Entry 5L8Q (electron microscopy, 3.50 A resolution); this record covers chains B and C of the 3 polymer chains in the assembly.

Chain B:
Name: VP2
Organism: Deformed wing virus
UniProtKB: E0YTW0 (E0YTW0_9VIRU); the author numbering skips numbers that UniProt does not, so the offset changes along the chain: 1-44 = UniProt 116-159; 46-254 = UniProt 160-368
Chain sequence (253 residues; each row starts with the number of its first residue; note: 1 number in that range is skipped by the numbering (no residue carries it; nothing is unmodelled there)):
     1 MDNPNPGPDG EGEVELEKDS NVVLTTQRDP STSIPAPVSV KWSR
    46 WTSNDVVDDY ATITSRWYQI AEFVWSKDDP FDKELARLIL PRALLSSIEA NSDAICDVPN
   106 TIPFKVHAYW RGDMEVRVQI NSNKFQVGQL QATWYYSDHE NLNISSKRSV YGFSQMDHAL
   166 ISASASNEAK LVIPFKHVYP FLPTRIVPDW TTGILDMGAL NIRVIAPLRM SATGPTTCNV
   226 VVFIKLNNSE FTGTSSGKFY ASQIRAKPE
Unresolved in the structure: 252-254

Chain C:
Name: VP3
Organism: Deformed wing virus
UniProtKB: Q7TG18 (Q7TG18_9VIRU); residues 1-416 here correspond to UniProt positions 486-901 (UniProt number = residue number + 485)
Chain sequence (416 residues; numbered 1 to 416; the number before each row is that of its first residue):
     1 DNPSYQQSPR HFVPTGMHSL ALGTNLVEPL HALRLDAAGT TQHPVGCAPD EDMTVSSIAS
    61 RYGLIRRVQW KKDHAKGSLL LQLDADPFVE QRIEGTNPIS LYWFAPVGVV SSMFMQWRGS
   121 LEYRFDIIAS QFHTGRLIVG YVPGLTASLQ LQMDYMKLKS SSYVVFDLQE SNSFTFEVPY
   181 VSYRPWWVRK YGGNYLPSST DAPSTLFMYV QVPLIPMEAV SDTIDINVYV RGGSSFEVCV
   241 PVQPSLGLNW NTDFILRNDE EYRAKTGYAP YYAGVWHSFN NSNSLVFRWG SASDQIAQWP
   301 TISVPRGELA FLRIKDGKQA AVGTQPWRTM VVWPSGHGYN IGIPTYNAER ARQLAQHLYG
   361 GGSLTDEKAK QLFVPANQQG PGKVSNGNPV WEVMRAPLAT QRAHIQDFEF IEAIPE
Unresolved in the structure: 1, 399-416
Small-molecule neighbours: uridine-5'-monophosphate (U): Tyr5, Gln7, Ser8, Pro9, Arg10, Val27, Pro29
Reported in the primary citation:
  - conformationally variable residues (order/disorder transition): Ala399 to Glu416
  - catalytic residues: His277, Ser278, Asp294 (proposed by the authors, not directly observed)

Interface between chain B and chain C:
Residue-residue contacts (51; chain B residue first):
  Pro37(B) - Asp50(C)
  Val40(B) - Val45(C)
  Val40(B) - Gly46(C)
  Trp42(B) - Gly46(C)
  Trp42(B) - Cys47(C)  hydrophobic
  Phe76(B) - Arg67(C)
  Lys129(B) - Ser130(C)
  Lys129(B) - Gln131(C)
  Phe130(B) - Phe132(C)  hydrophobic
  Phe130(B) - Met217(C)  hydrophobic
  Phe130(B) - Val220(C)
  Val132(B) - Ile128(C)
  Val132(B) - Ala129(C)  hydrophobic
  Val132(B) - Ser130(C)
  Val132(B) - His133(C)
  Gly133(B) - Ile128(C)
  Gln134(B) - Ile128(C)
  Asn148(B) - Trp250(C)
  Ser151(B) - Asn249(C)  hydrogen bond
  Lys152(B) - Trp103(C)
  Ser154(B) - Trp103(C)
  Tyr156(B) - Leu64(C)
  Tyr156(B) - Gln91(C)  hydrogen bond
  Tyr156(B) - Trp103(C)  hydrophobic
  Gly157(B) - Trp103(C)
  Ser159(B) - Tyr62(C)
  Ser159(B) - Gly63(C)
  Ser159(B) - Leu64(C)  hydrogen bond (side chain-backbone)
  Gln160(B) - Tyr62(C)
  Gln160(B) - Gly63(C)
  Gln160(B) - Phe104(C)  hydrogen bond (side chain-backbone)
  Gln160(B) - Pro106(C)
  Ser169(B) - Ala129(C)
  Ser169(B) - Ser130(C)
  Ser169(B) - Gln131(C)
  Lys181(B) - Asp50(C)  salt bridge
  Ile210(B) - Arg67(C)
  Ile210(B) - Asn227(C)
  Ile210(B) - Tyr229(C)
  Ala211(B) - Ile128(C)  hydrophobic
  Ala211(B) - Asp225(C)
  Pro212(B) - Arg67(C)
  Pro212(B) - Asp225(C)
  Arg214(B) - Arg67(C)
  Arg214(B) - Gln69(C)  hydrogen bond
  Arg214(B) - Ser221(C)
  Arg214(B) - Thr223(C)  hydrogen bond
  Arg214(B) - Asp225(C)  salt bridge
  Met215(B) - Ser221(C)
  Ser216(B) - Glu218(C)
  Ser216(B) - Ala219(C)  hydrogen bond (side chain-backbone)
Other interface residues (no listed pair), chain B (30 interface residues in all): Pro35, Ala36, Arg44, Gln131, Leu165
Other interface residues (no listed pair), chain C (36 interface residues in all): Pro44, Arg61, Ile65, Arg66, Ala105, Asp126

Summary:
30 residues of chain B face 36 of chain C across their interface, with 7 hydrogen bonds and 2 salt bridges.
Polar contacts include Lys181(B)-Asp50(C), Arg214(B)-Asp225(C) and Ser151(B)-Asn249(C). Chain C binds
uridine-5'-monophosphate. From the paper: catalytic residues His277(C), Ser278(C) and Asp294(C);
conformational variability at Ala399(C).
Here chain B is VP2 and chain C is VP3, both from Deformed wing virus. Entry 5L8Q (Structure of deformed wing
virus, a honeybee pathogen) was determined by electron microscopy (same publication as 5G52, 5L7Q, 5MUP, 5MV5
and 5MV6).
